Entry 7U39 (X-ray diffraction, 3.51 A resolution); this record covers chains A and E.

# Chain A (and E)
Molecule: Glycogen debranching enzyme GlgX
From: Streptomyces venezuelae
Notes: chain E of this document is another copy of the same molecule, construct and numbering; everything in this record applies to it too
Reference sequence: A0A5P2ALW6 (A0A5P2ALW6_STRVZ); residues 1-706 here = UniProt positions 1-706
Sequence (709 residues; row label = number of the first residue in the row; numbers below 1 keep their minus sign (Gly-2 is residue -2)):
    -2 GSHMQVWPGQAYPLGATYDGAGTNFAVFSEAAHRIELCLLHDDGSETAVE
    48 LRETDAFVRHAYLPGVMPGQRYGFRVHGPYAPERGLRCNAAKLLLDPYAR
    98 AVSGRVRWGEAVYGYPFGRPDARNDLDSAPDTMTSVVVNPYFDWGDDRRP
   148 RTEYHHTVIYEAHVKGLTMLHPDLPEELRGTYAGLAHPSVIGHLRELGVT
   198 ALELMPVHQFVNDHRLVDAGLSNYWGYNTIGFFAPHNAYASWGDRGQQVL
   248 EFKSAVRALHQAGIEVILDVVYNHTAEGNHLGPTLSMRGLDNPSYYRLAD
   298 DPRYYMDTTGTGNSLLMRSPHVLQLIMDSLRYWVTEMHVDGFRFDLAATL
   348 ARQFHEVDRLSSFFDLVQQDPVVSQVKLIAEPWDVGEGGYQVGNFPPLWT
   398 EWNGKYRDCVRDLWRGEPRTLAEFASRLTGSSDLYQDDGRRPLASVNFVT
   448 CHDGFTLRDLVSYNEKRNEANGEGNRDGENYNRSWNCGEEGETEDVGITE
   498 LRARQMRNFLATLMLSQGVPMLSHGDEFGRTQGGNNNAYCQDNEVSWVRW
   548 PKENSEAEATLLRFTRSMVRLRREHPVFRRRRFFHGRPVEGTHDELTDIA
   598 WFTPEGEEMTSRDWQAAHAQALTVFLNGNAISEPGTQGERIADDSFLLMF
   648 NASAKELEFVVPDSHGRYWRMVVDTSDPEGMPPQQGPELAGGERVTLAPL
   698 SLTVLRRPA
Not modelled in the structure: -2 to 0, 661-662, 706 (chain E: -2 to 0, 550-552, 662-663, 706)
Differences from the reference sequence: expression tag (-2 to 0); conflict Val103 (Ile in A0A5P2ALW6), Arg192 (Lys in A0A5P2ALW6), Ala296 (Ser in A0A5P2ALW6), Asp297 (Asn in A0A5P2ALW6), Met303 (Thr in A0A5P2ALW6), Gln682 (Glu in A0A5P2ALW6)
Reported in the primary citation:
  - catalytic residues: Asp342, Glu378
  - catalytic residues: Asp450 (by similarity / conservation)
  - mutagenesis - D342A, D342A/E378A, E378A: decreased catalytic activity on c-di-GMP
  - mutagenesis - E47A/R49A, R438A/R579A: decreased binding to c-di-GMP
  - mutagenesis - D342A, D342A/E378A, E378A: abolished catalytic activity

# Interface between chain A and chain E
Pairs across the interface (53):
  Val3(A) with Gly635(E)
  Trp4(A) with Gln634(E), hydrogen bond (side chain-backbone)
  Pro5(A) with Gly632(E); Thr633(E); Gly635(E)
  Tyr9(A) with Pro368(E); Gln372(E)
  Glu50(A) with Arg578(E), salt bridge; Arg579(E), salt bridge; Pro631(E)
  Thr51(A) with Asp434(E); Arg579(E)
  Asp52(A) with Asp434(E); Arg579(E), salt bridge
  Ala53(A) with Pro394(E), hydrophobic; Asp434(E); Asp435(E), hydrogen bond (backbone-backbone); Gly436(E)
  Phe54(A) with Asp435(E), hydrogen bond (backbone-backbone)
  Pro317(A) with Asn391(E)
  Gln321(A) with Gln365(E)
  Met324(A) with Gln366(E)
  Asp325(A) with Gln366(E)
  Arg328(A) with Gln366(E), hydrogen bond; Pro368(E)
  Asp355(A) with Asp355(E)
  Ser358(A) with Arg356(E), hydrogen bond
  Asp362(A) with Pro317(E); Arg356(E), salt bridge
  Leu363(A) with Gln366(E)
  Gln365(A) with Pro317(E)
  Gln366(A) with Gln321(E); Met324(E); Arg328(E), hydrogen bond; Leu363(E); Gln366(E)
  Asp367(A) with Gln366(E), hydrogen bond; Asp367(E)
  Pro368(A) with Arg328(E)
  Gln372(A) with Tyr9(E)
  Asn391(A) with Pro317(E)
  Asp434(A) with Thr51(E)
  Asp435(A) with Ala53(E), hydrogen bond (backbone-backbone); Phe54(E)
  Leu440(A) with Asp52(E)
  Arg578(A) with Glu50(E), salt bridge
  Arg579(A) with Glu50(E), salt bridge; Thr51(E), hydrogen bond (side chain-backbone); Asp52(E), salt bridge
  Pro631(A) with Glu50(E)
  Gly632(A) with Pro5(E)
  Thr633(A) with Pro5(E)
  Gln634(A) with Trp4(E), hydrogen bond (backbone-side chain)
Interface residues without a listed pair, chain A (37 interface residues in all): Arg315, Ser359, Pro394, Gly635
Interface residues without a listed pair, chain E (38 interface residues in all): Val3, Arg315, His318, Leu320, Ser359, Asp362

# Overview
37 residues of chain A and 38 residues of chain E are in contact, with 10 hydrogen bonds and 7 salt bridges.
Polar contacts include Glu50(A)-Arg578(E), Glu50(A)-Arg579(E) and Asp52(A)-Arg579(E). From the paper:
catalytic residues Asp342(A), Glu378(A) and Asp450(A); D342A, D342A/E378A and E378A of chain A reduce
catalytic activity on c-di-GMP; 5 substitutions were tested in all.
Chain A and chain E are both Glycogen debranching enzyme GlgX (Streptomyces venezuelae); the structure,
Structure of the apo form of Streptomyces venezuelae GlgX, the glycogen debranching enzyme, was determined by
X-ray diffraction together with 7U3A and 7U3B from the same study.
